6QTL - chains H and B; structure by X-ray diffraction, 2.25 A resolution.

# Chain H
Molecule: VHH
Notes: antibody fragment or engineered binder
Amino-acid sequence (119 residues; each row starts with the number of its first residue):
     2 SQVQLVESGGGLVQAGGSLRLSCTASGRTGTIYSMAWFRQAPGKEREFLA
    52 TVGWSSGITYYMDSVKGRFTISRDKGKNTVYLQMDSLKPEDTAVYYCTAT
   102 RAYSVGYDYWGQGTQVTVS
Unresolved in the structure: 2, 120
Small-molecule neighbours: caffeine (CFF): Tyr34, Thr101, Arg102, Ala103, Tyr104, Ser105

# Chain B
Molecule: VHH
Notes: antibody fragment or engineered binder
Amino-acid sequence (120 residues; row label = number of the first residue in the row):
     2 SQVQLVESGGGLVQAGGSLRLSCTASGRTGTIYSMAWFRQAPGKEREFLA
    52 TVGWSSGITYYMDSVKGRFTISRDKGKNTVYLQMDSLKPEDTAVYYCTAT
   102 RAYSVGYDYWGQGTQVTVSS
Unresolved in the structure: 2
Small-molecule neighbours: caffeine (CFF): Tyr34, Thr101, Arg102, Ala103, Tyr104, Ser105

# Chain H / chain B interface
Residue-residue contacts (35; chain H residue first):
  Tyr34(H) - Tyr104(B)  hydrogen bond (side chain-backbone)
  Tyr34(H) - Ser105(B)  hydrogen bond (side chain-backbone)
  Phe39(H) - Met63(B)  hydrophobic
  Arg40(H) - Glu46(B)  salt bridge
  Glu46(H) - Arg40(B)  salt bridge
  Glu46(H) - Glu48(B)
  Glu46(H) - Ser65(B)
  Arg47(H) - Met63(B)
  Glu48(H) - Glu46(B)
  Phe49(H) - Phe49(B)  hydrophobic
  Phe49(H) - Tyr108(B)  hydrophobic
  Thr52(H) - Val106(B)
  Thr52(H) - Gly107(B)
  Gly54(H) - Val106(B)
  Ile59(H) - Tyr104(B)
  Ile59(H) - Val106(B)
  Tyr61(H) - Gly107(B)
  Tyr61(H) - Tyr108(B)
  Tyr61(H) - Trp111(B)  hydrogen bond
  Met63(H) - Phe39(B)  hydrophobic
  Met63(H) - Trp111(B)  hydrophobic
  Ser65(H) - Glu46(B)
  Tyr104(H) - Tyr34(B)
  Tyr104(H) - Ile59(B)
  Ser105(H) - Tyr34(B)  hydrogen bond (backbone-side chain)
  Ser105(H) - Ile59(B)
  Val106(H) - Gly54(B)
  Val106(H) - Ile59(B)
  Val106(H) - Tyr61(B)
  Gly107(H) - Thr52(B)
  Gly107(H) - Tyr61(B)
  Tyr108(H) - Phe49(B)  hydrophobic
  Tyr108(H) - Tyr61(B)  hydrogen bond (backbone-side chain)
  Tyr108(H) - Tyr108(B)  hydrogen bond
  Trp111(H) - Tyr61(B)  hydrogen bond
Interface residues without a listed pair, chain H (20 interface residues in all): Val53
Interface residues without a listed pair, chain B (23 interface residues in all): Ser35, Arg47, Val53, Thr60, Glu91

# Summary
The interface between chain H and chain B involves 20 residues on one side and 23 on the other, with 7
hydrogen bonds and 2 salt bridges. Polar contacts include Arg40(H)-Glu46(B), Glu46(H)-Arg40(B) and
Tyr34(H)-Tyr104(B). Caffeine is bound between chain H and chain B.
Here chain H is VHH and chain B is VHH. Entry 6QTL (Caffeine recognizing nanobody) was determined by X-ray
diffraction.
